Entry 9I5H (electron microscopy, 2.70 A resolution); this record covers chains E and G of the 17 polymer chains in the assembly.

# Chain E (and G)
Molecule: Flagellin
From: Litorilinea aerophila
Notes: chain G of this document is another copy of the same molecule, construct and numbering; everything in this record applies to it too
UniProt: A0A540VDN8 (A0A540VDN8_9CHLR); residues -1 to 181 here correspond to UniProt positions 29-211 (UniProt number = residue number + 30)
Chain sequence (183 residues; row label = number of the first residue in the row; numbers below 1 keep their minus sign (Ile-1 is residue -1)):
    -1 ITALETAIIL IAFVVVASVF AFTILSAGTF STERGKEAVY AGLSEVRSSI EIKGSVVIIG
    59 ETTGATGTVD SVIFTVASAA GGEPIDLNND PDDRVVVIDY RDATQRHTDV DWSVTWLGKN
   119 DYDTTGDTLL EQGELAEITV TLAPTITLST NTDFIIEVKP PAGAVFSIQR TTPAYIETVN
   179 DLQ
Reported in the primary citation:
  - post-translational modification sites: Thr64, Thr143

# Interface between chain E and chain G
Contacting residue pairs (13):
  Ile22(E) - Ile-1(G)  hydrophobic
  Ile22(E) - Leu2(G)  hydrophobic
  Ser29(E) - Leu2(G)
  Glu43(E) - Ser16(G)  hydrogen bond
  Val44(E) - Leu23(G)
  Gly161(E) - Phe20(G)
  Ala162(E) - Thr27(G)
  Val163(E) - Ser24(G)  hydrogen bond (backbone-side chain)
  Phe164(E) - Thr27(G)
  Arg168(E) - Lys34(G)
  Tyr173(E) - Thr123(G)
  Gln181(E) - Lys34(G)  hydrogen bond
  Gln181(E) - Tyr38(G)
Also at the interface, not in a pair above, chain E (17 interface residues in all): Gly26, Gly33, Ala36, Ser47, Gln167, Ala172
Also at the interface, not in a pair above, chain G (18 interface residues in all): Ala5, Ile9, Val12, Phe28, Glu31, Arg32, Asp84, Gly124

# Overview
Chain E and chain G form an interface of 17 and 18 residues respectively; the contacts include 3 hydrogen
bonds. Among the polar pairs are Glu43(E)-Ser16(G), Val163(E)-Ser24(G) and Gln181(E)-Lys34(G). The paper
reports modification sites Thr64(E) and Thr143(E).
Chain E and chain G are both Flagellin (Litorilinea aerophila); the structure, Structure of the bacterial
archaellum from L. aerophila, was determined by electron microscopy (same publication as 9R50).
